4N7P - chains A and B of the 4 polymer chains in the assembly; structure by X-ray diffraction, 2.81 A resolution.

== Chain A ==
Name: Hemoglobin subunit alpha
From: Homo sapiens
UniProtKB: P69905 (HBA_HUMAN); residues 1-141 here correspond to UniProt positions 2-142 (UniProt number = residue number + 1)
Sequence (141 residues; each row starts with the number of its first residue):
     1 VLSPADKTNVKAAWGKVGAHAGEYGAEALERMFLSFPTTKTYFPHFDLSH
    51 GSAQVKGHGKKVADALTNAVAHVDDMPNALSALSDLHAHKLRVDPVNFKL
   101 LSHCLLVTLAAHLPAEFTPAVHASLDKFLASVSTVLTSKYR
Metal / ion sites: protoporphyrin IX containing ni(II) Ni near His-87 (its only coordinating residue here)
Small-molecule neighbours: protoporphyrin IX containing ni(II) (HNI): Met-32, Thr-39, Tyr-42, Phe-43, His-45, Phe-46, His-58, Lys-61, Val-62, Ala-65, Leu-66, Leu-83, Leu-86, His-87, Leu-91, Val-93, Asn-97, Phe-98, Leu-101, Leu-105, Leu-129, Val-132, Leu-136
Curated features (UniProtKB/Swiss-Prot):
  - binding site (O2): His-58
  - binding site (heme b): His-87
  - site: Thr-8, Asn-9 (Microbial infection: Cleavage), Lys-11 (Not glycated), Ala-13, Trp-14 (Microbial infection: Cleavage), Tyr-24, Gly-25 (Microbial infection: Cleavage), Leu-29, Glu-30 (Microbial infection: Cleavage), His-45, Phe-46 (Microbial infection: Cleavage), Asp-47, Leu-48 (Microbial infection: Cleavage), Ser-52, Ala-53 (Microbial infection: Cleavage), Val-55, Lys-56 (Microbial infection: Cleavage), Lys-56 (Not glycated), Gly-59, Lys-60 (Microbial infection: Cleavage), Lys-60 (Not glycated), Lys-90 (Not glycated), Leu-91, Arg-92 (Microbial infection: Cleavage), Lys-99 (Not glycated), Leu-106, Val-107 (Microbial infection: Cleavage), Thr-108, Leu-109 (Microbial infection: Cleavage), Val-121, His-122 (Microbial infection: Cleavage), Ser-133, Thr-134 (Microbial infection: Cleavage)
  - modified residue: Ser-3 (Phosphoserine), Lys-7 (N6-succinyllysine), Thr-8 (Phosphothreonine), Lys-11 (N6-succinyllysine), Lys-16 (N6-acetyllysine), Tyr-24 (Phosphotyrosine), Ser-35 (Phosphoserine), Lys-40 (N6-succinyllysine), Ser-49 (Phosphoserine), Ser-102 (Phosphoserine), Thr-108 (Phosphothreonine), Ser-124 (Phosphoserine), Ser-131 (Phosphoserine), Thr-134 (Phosphothreonine), Thr-137 (Phosphothreonine), Ser-138 (Phosphoserine)
  - glycosylation (N-linked (Glc) (glycation) lysine): Lys-7, Lys-16, Lys-40, Lys-61

== Chain B ==
Name: Hemoglobin subunit beta
From: Homo sapiens
UniProtKB: P68871 (HBB_HUMAN); residues 1-146 here correspond to UniProt positions 2-147 (UniProt number = residue number + 1)
Sequence (146 residues; row label = number of the first residue in the row):
     1 VHLTPEEKSAVTALWGKVNVDEVGGEALGRLLVVYPWTQRFFESFGDLST
    51 PDAVMGNPKVKAHGKKVLGAFSDGLAHLDNLKGTFATLSELHCDKLHVDP
   101 ENFRLLGNVLVCVLAHHFGKEFTPPVQAAYQKVVAGVANALAHKYH
Metal / ion sites: heme Fe near His-92 (its only coordinating residue here)
Small-molecule neighbours: heme (HEM): Leu-31, Thr-38, Phe-41, Phe-42, His-63, Lys-66, Val-67, Ala-70, Phe-71, Phe-85, Leu-88, Leu-91, His-92, Leu-96, Val-98, Asn-102, Phe-103, Leu-106, Val-137, Leu-141
Curated features (UniProtKB/Swiss-Prot):
  - binding site ((2R)-2,3-bisphosphoglycerate): Val-1, His-2, Lys-82, His-143
  - binding site (heme b): His-63, His-92
  - site: Glu-7, Lys-8 (Microbial infection: Cleavage), Gly-25, Glu-26 (Microbial infection: Cleavage), Gly-29, Arg-30 (Microbial infection: Cleavage), Tyr-35, Pro-36 (Microbial infection: Cleavage), Trp-37, Thr-38 (Microbial infection: Cleavage), Phe-45, Gly-46 (Microbial infection: Cleavage), Asp-52, Ala-53 (Microbial infection: Cleavage), Gly-56, Asn-57 (Microbial infection: Cleavage), Lys-59 (Not glycated), Phe-71, Ser-72 (Microbial infection: Cleavage), Gly-74, Leu-75 (Microbial infection: Cleavage), Lys-82 (Not glycated), Thr-84, Phe-85 (Microbial infection: Cleavage), His-92, Cys-93 (Microbial infection: Cleavage), Lys-95 (Not glycated), Arg-104, Leu-105 (Microbial infection: Cleavage), Leu-110, Val-111 (Microbial infection: Cleavage), Gly-119, Lys-120 (Microbial infection: Cleavage), Phe-122, Thr-123 (Microbial infection: Cleavage), Ala-128, Ala-129 (Microbial infection: Cleavage) and 2 more in UniProt
  - modified residue: Val-1 (N-acetylvaline), Ser-9 (Phosphoserine), Thr-12 (Phosphothreonine), Ser-44 (Phosphoserine), Thr-50 (Phosphothreonine), Lys-59 (N6-acetyllysine), Lys-82 (N6-acetyllysine), Thr-87 (Phosphothreonine), Cys-93 (S-nitrosocysteine), Lys-144 (N6-acetyllysine)
  - glycosylation: Val-1 (N-linked (Glc) (glycation) valine), Lys-8 (N-linked (Glc) (glycation) lysine), Lys-17 (N-linked (Glc) (glycation) lysine), Lys-66 (N-linked (Glc) (glycation) lysine), Lys-120 (N-linked (Glc) (glycation) lysine), Lys-144 (N-linked (Glc) (glycation) lysine)

== How chain A and chain B interact ==
Pairs across the interface (40):
  Arg-31(A) / Phe-122(B)  hydrogen bond (side chain-backbone)
  Arg-31(A) / Thr-123(B)
  Arg-31(A) / Pro-124(B)
  Arg-31(A) / Gln-127(B)  hydrogen bond
  Leu-34(A) / Pro-124(B)  hydrophobic
  Leu-34(A) / Pro-125(B)
  Leu-34(A) / Ala-128(B)
  Ser-35(A) / Gln-127(B)
  Ser-35(A) / Ala-128(B)
  Ser-35(A) / Gln-131(B)
  Phe-36(A) / Gln-131(B)
  His-103(A) / Asn-108(B)
  His-103(A) / Val-111(B)
  His-103(A) / Gln-127(B)
  His-103(A) / Gln-131(B)  hydrogen bond
  Cys-104(A) / Gln-127(B)
  Val-107(A) / Val-111(B)  hydrophobic
  Val-107(A) / Cys-112(B)  hydrophobic
  Val-107(A) / Ala-115(B)  hydrophobic
  Val-107(A) / Gln-127(B)
  Ala-110(A) / Cys-112(B)
  Ala-110(A) / Ala-115(B)
  Ala-110(A) / His-116(B)
  Ala-111(A) / Ala-115(B)
  Ala-111(A) / Gly-119(B)
  Ala-111(A) / Lys-120(B)
  Pro-114(A) / His-116(B)  hydrogen bond (backbone-side chain)
  Phe-117(A) / Arg-30(B)  hydrogen bond (backbone-side chain)
  Phe-117(A) / His-116(B)
  Thr-118(A) / Arg-30(B)
  Pro-119(A) / Arg-30(B)
  Pro-119(A) / Met-55(B)  hydrophobic
  His-122(A) / Arg-30(B)
  His-122(A) / Val-34(B)
  Ala-123(A) / Val-33(B)
  Ala-123(A) / Val-34(B)  hydrophobic
  Asp-126(A) / Val-34(B)
  Asp-126(A) / Tyr-35(B)
  Lys-127(A) / Val-33(B)
  Lys-127(A) / Val-34(B)
Interface residues without a listed pair, chain A (20 interface residues in all): Glu-30, Leu-106, Ala-120
Interface residues without a listed pair, chain B (22 interface residues in all): Glu-26, Pro-51, Val-109

== Overview ==
Chain A and chain B form an interface of 20 and 22 residues respectively; the contacts include 5 hydrogen
bonds. Among the polar pairs are Arg-31(A)/Phe-122(B), Arg-31(A)/Gln-127(B) and His-103(A)/Gln-131(B). Chain A
binds protoporphyrin IX containing ni(II). Ligands of chain B: heme.
Chain A is Hemoglobin subunit alpha and chain B is Hemoglobin subunit beta, both from Homo sapiens; the
structure, Capturing the haemoglobin allosteric transition in a single crystal form; Crystal structure of
half-liganded human haemoglobin ..., was determined by X-ray diffraction together with 4N7N and 4N7O from the
same study.
